PDB entry 6WUM | electron microscopy, 3.60 A resolution | chains a and B of the 6 polymer chains in the assembly

Chain a (and B):
Molecule: Bac_surface_Ag domain-containing protein
Source organism: Thermothelomyces thermophilus
Notes: chain B of this document is another copy of the same molecule, construct and numbering; everything in this record applies to it too
UniProt: G2QFF9 (G2QFF9_MYCTT); numbering as in UniProt (aligned over 1-512)
Sequence (512 residues; row label = number of the first residue in the row):
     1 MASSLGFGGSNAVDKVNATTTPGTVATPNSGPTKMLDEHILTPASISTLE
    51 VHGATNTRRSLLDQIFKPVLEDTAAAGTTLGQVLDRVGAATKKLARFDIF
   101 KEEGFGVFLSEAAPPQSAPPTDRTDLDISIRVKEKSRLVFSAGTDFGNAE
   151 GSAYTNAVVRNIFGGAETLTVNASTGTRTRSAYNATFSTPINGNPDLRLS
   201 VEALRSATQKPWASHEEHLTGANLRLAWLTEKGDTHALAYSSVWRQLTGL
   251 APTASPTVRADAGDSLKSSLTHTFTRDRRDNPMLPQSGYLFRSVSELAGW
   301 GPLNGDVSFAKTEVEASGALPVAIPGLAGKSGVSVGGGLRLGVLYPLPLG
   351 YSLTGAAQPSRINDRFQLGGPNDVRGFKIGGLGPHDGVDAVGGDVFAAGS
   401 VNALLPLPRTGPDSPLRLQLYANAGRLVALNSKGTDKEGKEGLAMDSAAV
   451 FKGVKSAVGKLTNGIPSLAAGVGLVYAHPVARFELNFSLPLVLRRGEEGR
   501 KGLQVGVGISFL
Disordered / not traced: 1-46, 74-77, 114-125, 325-329

Interface between chain a and chain B:
Contacting residue pairs (26; chain a residue first):
  Ser136(a) - Asp145(B)
  Ser136(a) - Phe146(B)  hydrogen bond (side chain-backbone)
  Arg137(a) - Phe146(B)
  Arg137(a) - Gly147(B)
  Leu138(a) - Thr144(B)
  Leu138(a) - Asp145(B)
  Leu138(a) - Phe146(B)  hydrogen bond (backbone-backbone)
  Val139(a) - Thr144(B)
  Val139(a) - Asp145(B)
  Phe140(a) - Ala142(B)
  Phe140(a) - Gly143(B)
  Phe140(a) - Thr144(B)  hydrogen bond (backbone-backbone)
  Ser141(a) - Ala142(B)
  Ala142(a) - Phe140(B)
  Ala142(a) - Ser141(B)
  Ala142(a) - Ala142(B)  hydrogen bond (backbone-backbone)
  Gly143(a) - Phe140(B)
  Thr144(a) - Leu138(B)
  Thr144(a) - Val139(B)
  Thr144(a) - Phe140(B)  hydrogen bond (backbone-backbone)
  Asp145(a) - Ser136(B)
  Asp145(a) - Leu138(B)
  Phe146(a) - Ser136(B)  hydrogen bond (backbone-side chain)
  Phe146(a) - Arg137(B)
  Phe146(a) - Leu138(B)  hydrogen bond (backbone-backbone)
  Gly147(a) - Arg137(B)

In short:
The chain a/chain B interface involves 12 residues from each chain, with 7 hydrogen bonds. Polar pairs include
Ser136(a)-Phe146(B), Leu138(a)-Phe146(B) and Phe140(a)-Thr144(B).
Both chains are Bac_surface_Ag domain-containing protein (Thermothelomyces thermophilus). Entry 6WUM
(Mitochondrial SAM complex - dimer 2 in detergent) was determined by electron microscopy (same publication as
6WUH, 6WUJ, 6WUL, 6WUN and 6WUT).
